PDB entry 3CC2 | X-ray diffraction, 2.40 A resolution | chains L and 0 of the 31 polymer chains in the assembly

== Chain L ==
Name: 50S ribosomal protein L15P
Source organism: Haloarcula marismortui
Reference sequence: P12737 (RL15_HALMA); residues 0-164 here correspond to UniProt positions 1-165 (UniProt number = residue number + 1)
Sequence (165 residues; numbered 0 to 164; the number before each row is that of its first residue; numbering starts at 0):
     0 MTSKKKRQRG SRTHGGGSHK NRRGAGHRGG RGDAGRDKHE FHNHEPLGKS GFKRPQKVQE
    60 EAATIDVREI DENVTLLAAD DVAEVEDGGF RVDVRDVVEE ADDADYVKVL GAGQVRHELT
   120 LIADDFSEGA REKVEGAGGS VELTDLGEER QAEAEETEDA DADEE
Unresolved in the structure: 0, 84-88, 151-164
Ion coordination: Na+ site 1: Gly14 (shared with A1040(0), A1296(0) of chain 0); Na+ site 2: His18 (shared with G902(0), U903(0) of chain 0); Na+ site 3: Arg27, Gly28, Gly29, Ala33, Glu39; Na+ site 4: Asp36 (shared with A2465(0), G2466(0) of chain 0)

== Chain 0 ==
Molecule: 23S ribosomal RNA
Source organism: Haloarcula marismortui
Sequence (2923 nucleotides; row label = number of the first residue in the row):
     1 GUUGGCUACU AUGCCAGCUG GUGGAUUGCU CGGCUCAGGC GCUGAUGAAG GACGUGCCAA
    61 GCUGCGAUAA GCUGUGGGGA GCCGCACGGA GGCGAAGAAC CACAGAUUUC CGAAUGAGAA
   121 UCUCUCUAAC AAUUGCUUCG CGCAAUGAGG AACCCCGAGA ACUGAAACAU CUCAGUAUCG
   181 GGAGGAACAG AAAACGCAAC GUGAUGUCGU UAGUAACCGC GAGUGAACGC GAUACAGCCC
   241 AAACCGAAGC CCUCACGGGC AAUGUGGUGU CAGGGCUACC UCUCAUCAGC CGACCGUCUU
   301 CACGAAGUCU CUUGGAAUAG AGCGUGAUAC AGGGUGACAA CCCCGUACUG AAGACCAGUA
   361 CGCUGUGCGG UAGUGCCAGA GUAGCGGGGG UUGGAUAUCC CUCGCGAAUA ACGCAGGCAU
   421 CGACUGCGAA GGCUAAACAC AACCUGAGAC CGAUAGUGAA CAAGUAGUGU GAACGAACGC
   481 UGCAAAGUAC CCUCAGAAGG GAGGCGAAAU AGAGCAUGAA AUCAGUUGGC GAUCGAGCGA
   541 CAGGGCAUAC AAGGUCCCUU GACGAAUGAC CGAGACGCGA GUCUCCAGUA AGACUCACGG
   601 GAAGCCGAUG UUCUGUCGUA CGUUUUGAAA AACGAGCCAG GGAGUGUGUC UGUAUGGCAA
   661 GUCUAACCGG AGUAUCCGGG GAGGCACAGG GAAACCGACA UGGCCGCAGG GCUUUGCCCG
   721 AGGGCCGCCG UCUUCAAGGG CGGGGAGCCA UGUGGACACG ACCCGAAUCC GGACGAUCUA
   781 CGCAUGGACA AGAUGAAGCG UGCCGAAAGG CACGUGGAAG UCUGUUAGAG UUGGUGUCCU
   841 ACAAUACCCU CUCGUGAUCU AUGUGUAGGG GUGAAAGGCC CAUCGAGUCC GGCAACAGCU
   901 GGUUCCAAUC GAAACAUGUC GAAGCAUGAC CUCCGCCGAG GUAGUCUGUG AGGUAGAGCG
   961 ACCGAUUGGU GUGUCCGCCU CCGAGAGGAG UCGGCACACC UGUCAAACUC CAAACUUACA
  1021 GACGCUGUUU GACGCGGGGA UUCCGGUGCG CGGGGUAAGC CUGUGUACCA GGAGGGGAAC
  1081 AACCCAGAGA UAGGUUAAGG UCCCCAAGUG UGGAUUAAGU GUAAUCCUCU GAAGGUGGUC
  1141 UCGAGCCCUA GACAGCCGGG AGGUGAGCUU AGAAGCAGCU ACCCUCUAAG AAAAGCGUAA
  1201 CAGCUUACCG GCCGAGGUUU GAGGCGCCCA AAAUGAUCGG GACUCAAAUC CACCACCGAG
  1261 ACCUGUCCGU ACCACUCAUA CUGGUAAUCG AGUAGAUUGG CGCUCUAAUU GGAUGGAAGC
  1321 AGGGGCGAGA GCUCCUGUGG ACCGAUUAGU GACGAAAAUC CUGGCCAUAG UAGCAGCGAU
  1381 AGUCGGGUGA GAACCCCGAC GGCCUAAUGG AUAAGGGUUC CUCAGCACUG CUGAUCAGCU
  1441 GAGGGUUAGC CGGUCCUAAG UCUCACCGCA ACUCGACUGA GACGAAAUGG GAAACAGGUU
  1501 AAUAUUCCUG UGCCAUCAUG CAGUGAAAGU UGACGCCCUG GGGUCGAUCA CGCCGGGCAU
  1561 UCGCCCGGUC GAACCGUCCA ACUCCGUGGA AGCCGUAAUG GCAGGAAGCG GACGAACGGC
  1621 GGCAUAGGGA AACGUGAUUC AACCUGGGGC CCAUGAAAAG ACGAGCAUGA UGUCCGUACC
  1681 GAGAACCGAC ACAGGUGUCC AUGGCGGCGA AAGCCAAGGC CUGUCGGGAG CAACCAACGU
  1741 UAGGGAAUUC GGCAAGUUAG UCCCGUACCU UCGGAAGAAG GGAUGCCUGC UCCGGAACGG
  1801 AGCAGGUCGC AGUGACUCGG AAGCUCGGAC UGUCUAGUAA CAACAUAGGU GACCGCAAAU
  1861 CCGCAAGGAC UCGUACGGUC ACUGAAUCCU GCCCAGUGCA GGUAUCUGAA CACCUCGUAC
  1921 AAGAGGACGA AGGACCUGUC AACGGCGGGG GUAACUAUGA CCCUCUUAAG GUAGCGUAGU
  1981 ACCUUGCCGC AUCAGUAGCG GCUUGCAUGA AUGGAUUAAC CAGAGCUUCA CUGUCCCAAC
  2041 GUUGGGCCCG GUGAACUGUA CAUUCCAGUG CGGAGUCUGG AGACACCCAG GGGGAAGCGA
  2101 AGACCCUAUG GAGCUUUACU GCAGGCUGUC GCUGAGACGU GGUCGCCGAU GUGCAGCAUA
  2161 GGUAGGAGUC GUUACAGAGG UACCCGCGCU AGCGGGCCAC CCAGACAACA GUGAAAUACU
  2221 ACCCGUCGGU GACUGCGACU CUCACUCCGG GAGGAGGACA CCGAUAGCCG GGCAGUUUGA
  2281 CUGGGGCGGU ACGCGCUCGA AAAGAUAUCG AGCGCGCCCU AUGGUCAUCU CAGCCGGGAC
  2341 AGAGACCCGG CGAAGAGUGC AAGAGCAAAA GAUGACUUGA CAGUGUUCUU CCCAACGAGG
  2401 AACGCUGACG CGAAAGCGUG GUCUAGCGAA CCAAUUAGCC UGCUUGAUGC GGGCAAUUGA
  2461 UGACAGAAAA GCUACCCUAG GGAUAACAGA GUCGUCACUC GCAAGAGCAC AUAUCGACCG
  2521 AGUGGCUUGC UACCUCGAUG UCGGUUCCCU CCAUCCUGCC CGUGCAGAAG CGGGCAAGGG
  2581 UGAGGUUGUU CGCCUAUUAA AGGAGGUCGU GAGCUGGGUU UAGACCGUCG UGAGACAGGU
  2641 CGGCUGCUAU CUACUGGGUG UGUAAUGGUG UCUGACAAGA ACGACCGUAU AGUACGAGAG
  2701 GAACUACGGU UGGUGGCCAC UGGUGUACCG GUUGUUCGAG AGAGCACGUG CCGGGUAGCC
  2761 ACGCCACACG GGGUAAGAGC UGAACGCAUC UAAGCUCGAA ACCCACUUGG AAAAGAGACA
  2821 CCGCCGAGGU CCCGCGUACA AGACGCGGUC GAUAGACUCG GGGUGUGCGC GUCGAGGUAA
  2881 CGAGACGUUA AGCCCACGAG CACUAACAGA CCAAAGCCAU CAU
Unresolved in the structure: 1-9, 126-127, 715, 971-998, 1560, 1952-1963, 2137-2236, 2339-2343, 2665-2666, 2915-2923
Modified positions: 1MA (6-hydro-1-methyladenosine-5'-monophosphate) at position 628, OMU (o2'-methyluridine 5'-monophosphate) at position 2587, OMG (o2'-methylguanosine-5'-monophosphate) at position 2588, UR3 (3-methyluridine-5'-monophoshate) at position 2619, PSU (pseudouridine-5'-monophosphate) at position 2621
Ion coordination: Mg2+ site 1 near G28 (its only coordinating residue here); Na+ site 1: C40, G41, A442, C443; Na+ site 2: G56, A59, G61; Na+ site 3: G66, U107, U108; Mg2+ site 2 near U115 (its only coordinating residue here); Na+ site 4: C130, U146; Na+ site 5: C141, G142; Mg2+ site 3: C162, U2276; K+ site 1: C162, U163, U172; Mg2+ site 4: A165, A167, C168; Na+ site 6: A165, A166, A167; Mg2+ site 5: A166, G219; 67 more Na+ sites not listed; 91 more Mg2+ sites not listed; 1 more K+ sites not listed

== How chain L and chain 0 interact ==
Residue-residue contacts (174; chain L residue first):
  Thr1(L) with G1299(0), phosphate contact; G1300(0), hydrogen bond to the base
  Lys3(L) with G754(0), phosphate contact; G755(0), salt bridge to the phosphate; G1039(0), sugar contact; A1296(0), salt bridge to the phosphate; U1297(0), salt bridge to the phosphate
  Lys4(L) with G644(0), sugar contact; U645(0), salt bridge to the phosphate; G754(0), salt bridge to the phosphate
  Lys5(L) with C905(0), hydrogen bond to the base; C1301(0), base contact; G1302(0), hydrogen bond to the base; C1353(0), hydrogen bond to the base; G1354(0), hydrogen bond to the base
  Arg6(L) with C905(0), base contact; C906(0), base contact; A907(0), base contact; U1298(0), hydrogen bond to the base; G1299(0), hydrogen bond to the base
  Gln7(L) with U904(0), phosphate contact
  Arg8(L) with G644(0), salt bridge to the phosphate; U904(0), hydrogen bond to the base; C905(0), sugar contact; G1354(0), salt bridge to the phosphate
  Gly9(L) with U904(0), hydrogen bond to the phosphate
  Ser10(L) with U904(0), hydrogen bond to the phosphate
  Arg11(L) with U623(0), hydrogen bond to the phosphate; U624(0), salt bridge to the phosphate; G902(0), salt bridge to the phosphate; U903(0), salt bridge to the phosphate; U904(0), hydrogen bond to the phosphate
  Thr12(L) with U903(0), base contact; G1295(0), hydrogen bond to the phosphate
  His13(L) with G644(0), hydrogen bond to the base
  Gly14(L) with U1041(0), sugar contact; G1295(0), hydrogen bond to the phosphate
  Gly15(L) with U1041(0), sugar contact; G1295(0), hydrogen bond to the phosphate
  Gly16(L) with U1041(0), phosphate contact; A1294(0), phosphate contact; G1295(0), hydrogen bond to the phosphate
  Ser17(L) with U1042(0), hydrogen bond to the phosphate
  His18(L) with U624(0), salt bridge to the phosphate; G901(0), salt bridge to the phosphate; G902(0), salt bridge to the phosphate; U903(0), base contact
  Lys19(L) with U624(0), hydrogen bond to the phosphate; U625(0), salt bridge to the phosphate; U900(0), salt bridge to the phosphate; G901(0), phosphate contact
  Asn20(L) with U1042(0), hydrogen bond to the phosphate
  Arg21(L) with G644(0), hydrogen bond to the base; C762(0), hydrogen bond to the base
  Arg22(L) with G898(0), phosphate contact; C899(0), salt bridge to the phosphate; U900(0), salt bridge to the phosphate
  Gly23(L) with A897(0), phosphate contact; G898(0), hydrogen bond to the phosphate
  Ala24(L) with A166(0), base contact; A897(0), hydrogen bond to the phosphate; G898(0), hydrogen bond to the phosphate
  Gly25(L) with A166(0), base contact; G898(0), hydrogen bond to the phosphate; G924(0), hydrogen bond to the sugar; C925(0), phosphate contact
  His26(L) with G898(0), phosphate contact; C925(0), salt bridge to the phosphate
  Arg27(L) with C757(0), phosphate contact; A758(0), salt bridge to the phosphate
  Gly28(L) with A166(0), base contact; C925(0), sugar contact
  Gly29(L) with A165(0), phosphate contact; A166(0), hydrogen bond to the base
  Arg30(L) with G164(0), sugar contact; A165(0), hydrogen bond to the phosphate; A758(0), phosphate contact; C759(0), salt bridge to the phosphate; A761(0), salt bridge to the phosphate; C896(0), hydrogen bond to the phosphate; A897(0), salt bridge to the phosphate
  Gly31(L) with G223(0), phosphate contact; C757(0), hydrogen bond to the phosphate; A758(0), hydrogen bond to the phosphate
  Asp32(L) with A222(0), phosphate contact; G223(0), hydrogen bond to the phosphate
  Ala33(L) with A165(0), phosphate contact; A166(0), sugar contact
  Gly34(L) with A166(0), hydrogen bond to the phosphate
  Arg35(L) with G221(0), phosphate contact; A222(0), salt bridge to the phosphate
  Asp36(L) with G2466(0), phosphate contact
  Lys37(L) with U919(0), hydrogen bond to the phosphate; C920(0), salt bridge to the phosphate; G2466(0), salt bridge to the phosphate; A2467(0), phosphate contact
  His38(L) with A166(0), base contact; G918(0), hydrogen bond to the base; U919(0), sugar contact; G924(0), base contact; C925(0), base contact; A926(0), sugar contact
  Glu39(L) with C925(0), hydrogen bond to the sugar; A926(0), sugar contact
  Phe40(L) with G918(0), sugar contact; C2396(0), sugar contact; A2465(0), base contact
  His41(L) with A926(0), hydrogen bond to the base; U927(0), hydrogen bond to the sugar
  Asn42(L) with U927(0), sugar contact
  Leu46(L) with G221(0), phosphate contact; A2430(0), sugar contact
  Gly47(L) with G221(0), hydrogen bond to the phosphate; A2430(0), hydrogen bond to the sugar; C2431(0), phosphate contact
  Lys48(L) with C220(0), sugar contact; C2431(0), hydrogen bond to the phosphate; C2432(0), salt bridge to the phosphate
  Ser49(L) with C2454(0), phosphate contact
  Gly50(L) with A692(0), sugar contact; G2453(0), hydrogen bond to the phosphate; C2454(0), hydrogen bond to the phosphate
  Phe51(L) with A692(0), hydrogen bond to the sugar; A693(0), sugar contact; U2441(0), sugar contact; G2452(0), base contact; G2453(0), sugar contact
  Lys52(L) with A215(0), salt bridge to the phosphate; A216(0), salt bridge to the phosphate
  Arg53(L) with A693(0), phosphate contact; A694(0), salt bridge to the phosphate; U2441(0), hydrogen bond to the phosphate; G2442(0), salt bridge to the phosphate
  Pro54(L) with G2442(0), sugar contact; C2443(0), base contact
  Gln55(L) with U214(0), sugar contact; A215(0), sugar contact
  Lys56(L) with G196(0), hydrogen bond to the sugar; C197(0), phosphate contact; G416(0), phosphate contact; G417(0), salt bridge to the phosphate; C2443(0), hydrogen bond to the phosphate; U2444(0), salt bridge to the phosphate
  Val57(L) with G2442(0), phosphate contact; C2443(0), sugar contact
  Thr63(L) with G697(0), base contact
  Asp65(L) with A688(0), hydrogen bond to the base
  Arg67(L) with A700(0), base contact; G745(0), base contact
  Asp70(L) with A700(0), hydrogen bond to the base
  Glu71(L) with A700(0), base contact; G745(0), hydrogen bond to the base
  Glu99(L) with C687(0), base contact
  Lys107(L) with G697(0), salt bridge to the phosphate
  Leu109(L) with A688(0), base contact; G697(0), base contact; A698(0), phosphate contact
  Gly110(L) with A698(0), hydrogen bond to the phosphate; C699(0), phosphate contact
  Ala111(L) with A688(0), base contact; A698(0), sugar contact; C699(0), phosphate contact
  Gly112(L) with C699(0), hydrogen bond to the phosphate; A700(0), phosphate contact
  Gln113(L) with A700(0), hydrogen bond to the base; U701(0), hydrogen bond to the phosphate
  Val114(L) with A700(0), base contact
  Arg115(L) with A700(0), base contact; U701(0), salt bridge to the phosphate
  Ser126(L) with G697(0), phosphate contact; A698(0), hydrogen bond to the phosphate
  Glu127(L) with G697(0), hydrogen bond to the phosphate
  Gly128(L) with A698(0), phosphate contact
  Lys132(L) with C699(0), salt bridge to the phosphate
Other interface residues (no listed pair), chain L (75 interface residues in all): Ser2, Phe125, Ala129, Arg149
Other interface residues (no listed pair), chain 0 (91 interface residues in all): A226, A686, C696, U753, A1040, C2440, A2483

== In short ==
75 residues of chain L and 91 residues of chain 0 are in contact, with 57 hydrogen bonds and 35 salt bridges.
Polar contacts include Thr1(L)-G1300(0), Lys5(L)-C905(0) and Lys5(L)-G1302(0). A1040(0), A1296(0) and Gly14(L)
form the Na+ site.
Here chain L is 50S ribosomal protein L15P and chain 0 is 23S ribosomal RNA, both from Haloarcula marismortui.
Entry 3CC2 (The Refined Crystal Structure of the Haloarcula Marismortui Large Ribosomal Subunit at 2.4
Angstrom Resolution with ...) was determined by X-ray diffraction together with 3CC4, 3CC7, 3CCE, 3CCJ, 3CCL,
3CCM and 6 further entries from the same study.
